PDB entry 6AYV | X-ray diffraction, 2.30 A resolution | chains A and B

# Chain A (and B)
Name: Fructose-1,6-bisphosphatase class 2
Source organism: Mycobacterium tuberculosis
Notes: EC 3.1.3.11; chain B of this document is another copy of the same molecule, construct and numbering; everything in this record applies to it too
UniProtKB: P9WN20 (GLPX_MYCTO); residues 1-328 here correspond to UniProt positions 35-362 (UniProt number = residue number + 34)
Chain sequence (347 residues; numbered -18 to 328; the number before each row is that of its first residue; numbers below 1 keep their minus sign (Gly-18 is residue -18)):
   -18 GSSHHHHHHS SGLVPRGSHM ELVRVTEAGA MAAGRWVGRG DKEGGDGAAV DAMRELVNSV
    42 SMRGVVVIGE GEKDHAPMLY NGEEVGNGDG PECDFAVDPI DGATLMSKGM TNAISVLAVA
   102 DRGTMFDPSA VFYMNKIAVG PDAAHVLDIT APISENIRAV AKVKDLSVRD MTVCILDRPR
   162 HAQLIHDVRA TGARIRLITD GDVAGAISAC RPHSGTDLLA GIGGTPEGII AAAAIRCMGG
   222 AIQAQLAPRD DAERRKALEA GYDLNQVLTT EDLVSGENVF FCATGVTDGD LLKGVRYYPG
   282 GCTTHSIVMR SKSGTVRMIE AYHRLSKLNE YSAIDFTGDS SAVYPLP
Not modelled in the structure: -18 to -1, 319-328 (chain B: -18 to -1, 311-328)
Differences from the reference sequence: expression tag (-18 to 0); engineered mutation Ala84 (Thr118 in P9WN20)
Metal / ion sites: Mg2+ site 1: Asp79, Asp82, Glu208; Mg2+ site 2: Ser189, Ala190, Arg192, Ser195, Thr197
Residues lining bound ligands:
  - 6-O-phosphono-beta-D-fructofuranose (F6P): Asp82, Gly83, Tyr114, Lys117, Leu157, Arg159, Arg161, Asp181, Gly182, Asp183, Val184, Gly204, Gly205, Glu208
  - malonate ion (MLI): Lys274, Arg277, Tyr279, Thr284, His286, Glu301, Asp316, Phe317, Thr318
Curated features (UniProtKB/Swiss-Prot):
  - binding site (Mn(2+)): Asp27, Glu51, Asp79, Asp82, Glu208
  - binding site (substrate): Tyr114, Arg159 to Arg161, Asp181 to Asp183, Gly205
From the paper describing this entry:
  - mutagenesis - T84A: abolished catalytic activity (citing earlier work)
  - binding site for glycerol: Asn116, Ala132, Arg291, Thr296
  - catalytic residues: Asp27, Glu51, Asp79, Asp82, Tyr114, Arg159, Arg161, Asp183, Glu208 (by similarity / conservation)

# Interface between chain A and chain B
Contacting residue pairs (47):
  Gly15(A) - Arg175(B)  hydrogen bond (backbone-side chain)
  Arg16(A) - Arg150(B)  hydrogen bond (side chain-backbone)
  Arg16(A) - Asp151(B)  salt bridge
  Val18(A) - Arg175(B)
  Val18(A) - Ile176(B)  hydrogen bond (backbone-backbone)
  Gly19(A) - Arg170(B)  hydrogen bond (backbone-side chain)
  Gly19(A) - Ile176(B)
  Arg20(A) - Arg170(B)  hydrogen bond (side chain-backbone)
  Arg20(A) - Gly173(B)  hydrogen bond (side chain-backbone)
  Arg20(A) - Ala174(B)  hydrogen bond (side chain-backbone)
  Gly21(A) - Arg170(B)
  Ser88(A) - Arg170(B)
  Lys89(A) - Asp158(B)  salt bridge
  Lys89(A) - Leu178(B)  hydrogen bond (backbone-backbone)
  Gly90(A) - Ile176(B)
  Gly90(A) - Arg177(B)
  Gly90(A) - Leu178(B)
  Met91(A) - Leu178(B)
  Thr92(A) - Thr92(B)
  Arg150(A) - Arg20(B)  hydrogen bond (backbone-side chain)
  Arg170(A) - Gly19(B)  hydrogen bond (side chain-backbone)
  Arg170(A) - Arg20(B)  hydrogen bond (side chain-backbone)
  Arg170(A) - Gly21(B)
  Gly173(A) - Arg20(B)  hydrogen bond (backbone-side chain)
  Ala174(A) - Arg20(B)
  Arg175(A) - Gly15(B)  hydrogen bond (side chain-backbone)
  Arg175(A) - Arg16(B)  hydrogen bond (side chain-backbone)
  Arg175(A) - Trp17(B)
  Arg175(A) - Val18(B)  hydrogen bond (side chain-backbone)
  Arg175(A) - Gly19(B)
  Arg175(A) - Arg20(B)
  Ile176(A) - Gly19(B)  hydrogen bond (backbone-backbone)
  Ile176(A) - Lys89(B)
  Arg177(A) - Lys89(B)
  Arg177(A) - Gly90(B)
  Leu178(A) - Lys89(B)  hydrogen bond (backbone-backbone)
  Arg277(A) - His194(B)  hydrogen bond (side chain-backbone)
  Arg277(A) - Ser195(B)  hydrogen bond (side chain-backbone)
  Arg277(A) - Gly196(B)
  Tyr278(A) - Asp151(B)
  Tyr278(A) - Arg175(B)
  Tyr279(A) - Leu147(B)
  Tyr279(A) - His194(B)
  Pro280(A) - Lys145(B)
  Pro280(A) - Asp146(B)
  Pro280(A) - Leu147(B)
  Tyr312(A) - Asp146(B)
Other interface residues (no listed pair), chain A (28 interface residues in all): Asp158, Val267, Asp269, Val276
Other interface residues (no listed pair), chain B (27 interface residues in all): Ser88

# Overview
Chain A and chain B form an interface of 28 and 27 residues respectively; the contacts include 19 hydrogen
bonds and 2 salt bridges. Polar contacts include Arg16(A)-Asp151(B), Lys89(A)-Asp158(B) and
Gly15(A)-Arg175(B). Chain A binds 6-O-phosphono-beta-D-fructofuranose and malonate ion. The paper reports
catalytic residues Asp27(A), Glu51(A) and Asp79(A) among others; T84A of chain A abolishes catalytic activity.
Both chains are Fructose-1,6-bisphosphatase class 2 (Mycobacterium tuberculosis). Entry 6AYV (Crystal
structure of fructose-1,6-bisphosphatase T84A from Mycobacterium tuberculosis) was determined by X-ray
diffraction (same publication as 6AYU and 6AYY).
